8J62 - chains E and X of the 12 polymer chains in the assembly; structure by electron microscopy, 2.50 A resolution.

# Chain E
Protein: Viral infectivity factor
Source organism: Human immunodeficiency virus 1
Sequence (150 residues; numbered -11 to 176; 38 numbers in that range are skipped by the numbering (no residue carries them; nothing is unmodelled there); the number before each row is that of its first residue; numbers below 1 keep their minus sign (Met-11 is residue -11)):
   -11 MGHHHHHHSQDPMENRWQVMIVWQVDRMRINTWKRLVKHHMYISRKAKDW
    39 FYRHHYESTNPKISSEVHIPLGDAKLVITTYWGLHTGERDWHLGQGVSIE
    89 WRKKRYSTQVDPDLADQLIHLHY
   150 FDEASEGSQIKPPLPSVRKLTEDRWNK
Unresolved in the structure: -11 to 7, 75-79, 150-160, 173-176

# Chain X
Molecule: 20-nt RNA strand
Sequence (20 nucleotides; each row starts with the number of its first residue):
     1 CGGUUGAUUGUUUUAACAAA
Unresolved in the structure: 20

# How chain E and chain X interact
Pairs across the interface - 10 pairs, chain E then chain X:
  Arg23(E) - U8(X)  sugar contact
  Lys26(E) - A7(X)  phosphate contact
  Tyr30(E) - C1(X)  sugar contact
  Ile31(E) - C1(X)  base contact
  Ile31(E) - U9(X)  base contact
  Ile31(E) - G10(X)  phosphate contact
  His42(E) - G6(X)  hydrogen bond to the sugar
  His42(E) - A7(X)  salt bridge to the phosphate
  His43(E) - G6(X)  hydrogen bond to the base
  Tyr44(E) - G6(X)  sugar contact
Interface residues without a listed pair, chain E (10 interface residues in all): Lys22, His27, Tyr40

# Summary
The interface between chain E and chain X involves 10 residues on one side and 6 on the other; the contacts
include 2 hydrogen bonds and 1 salt bridge. Among the polar pairs are His43(E)-G6(X), His42(E)-G6(X) and
His42(E)-A7(X).
Here chain E is Viral infectivity factor (Human immunodeficiency virus 1) and chain X is a 20-nt RNA strand.
Entry 8J62 (Cryo-EM structure of APOBEC3G-Vif complex) was determined by electron microscopy, deposited
together with 8H0I.
